PDB entry 5WKF | X-ray diffraction, 2.95 A resolution | chains A and C of the 5 polymer chains in the assembly

Chain A:
Name: HLA class I histocompatibility antigen, A-11 alpha chain
Organism: Homo sapiens
Reference sequence: P13746 (1A11_HUMAN), isoform P13746-2; residues 1-274 here correspond to UniProt positions 25-298 (UniProt number = residue number + 24)
Chain sequence (274 residues; numbered 1 to 274; the number before each row is that of its first residue):
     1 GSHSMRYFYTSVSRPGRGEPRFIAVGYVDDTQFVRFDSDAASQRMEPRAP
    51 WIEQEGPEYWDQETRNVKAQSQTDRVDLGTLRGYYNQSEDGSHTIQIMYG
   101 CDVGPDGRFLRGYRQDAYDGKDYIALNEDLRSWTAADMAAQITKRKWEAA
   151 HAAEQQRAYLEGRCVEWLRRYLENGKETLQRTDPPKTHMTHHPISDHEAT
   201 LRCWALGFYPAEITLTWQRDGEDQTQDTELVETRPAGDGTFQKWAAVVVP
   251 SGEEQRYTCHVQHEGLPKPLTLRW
Disulfides: Cys101-Cys164
From the paper describing this entry:
  - mutagenesis - R65A, K68A: decreased binding to D13
  - mutagenesis - Q72A: increased binding to D13

Chain C:
Name: GTS1 peptide
Chain sequence (10 residues; numbered 1 to 10; the number before each row is that of its first residue):
     1 GTSGSPIVNR
From the paper describing this entry:
  - conformationally variable residues: Pro6

How chain A and chain C interact:
Residue-residue contacts - 43 pairs, chain A then chain C:
  Met5(A) - Gly1(C)
  Tyr7(A) - Gly1(C)  hydrogen bond (side chain-backbone)
  Tyr7(A) - Thr2(C)  hydrogen bond (side chain-backbone)
  Tyr9(A) - Thr2(C)
  Met45(A) - Thr2(C)
  Glu63(A) - Gly1(C)
  Glu63(A) - Thr2(C)  hydrogen bond
  Asn66(A) - Thr2(C)  hydrogen bond
  Asn66(A) - Ser3(C)
  Asn66(A) - Gly4(C)
  Asn66(A) - Ile7(C)
  Ala69(A) - Ile7(C)
  Gln70(A) - Ile7(C)
  Gln70(A) - Arg10(C)
  Thr73(A) - Ile7(C)
  Thr73(A) - Val8(C)
  Thr73(A) - Asn9(C)
  Asp74(A) - Arg10(C)  salt bridge
  Val76(A) - Asn9(C)
  Asp77(A) - Asn9(C)  hydrogen bond
  Asp77(A) - Arg10(C)  salt bridge
  Thr80(A) - Arg10(C)
  Leu81(A) - Arg10(C)
  Tyr84(A) - Arg10(C)  hydrogen bond (side chain-backbone)
  Ile95(A) - Arg10(C)
  Ile97(A) - Arg10(C)
  Tyr99(A) - Thr2(C)
  Tyr99(A) - Ser3(C)  hydrogen bond (side chain-backbone)
  Asp116(A) - Arg10(C)  salt bridge
  Thr143(A) - Arg10(C)  hydrogen bond (side chain-backbone)
  Lys146(A) - Arg10(C)  hydrogen bond (side chain-backbone)
  Trp147(A) - Val8(C)
  Trp147(A) - Asn9(C)  hydrogen bond (side chain-backbone)
  Trp147(A) - Arg10(C)
  Ala152(A) - Pro6(C)
  Gln155(A) - Ser5(C)  hydrogen bond
  Gln155(A) - Pro6(C)
  Gln156(A) - Pro6(C)
  Tyr159(A) - Gly1(C)  hydrogen bond (side chain-backbone)
  Tyr159(A) - Thr2(C)
  Tyr159(A) - Ser3(C)
  Trp167(A) - Gly1(C)
  Tyr171(A) - Gly1(C)  hydrogen bond (side chain-backbone)
Interface residues without a listed pair, chain A (33 interface residues in all): Tyr59, Val67, Arg114, Tyr123, Ala150

Overview:
33 residues of chain A face 10 of chain C across their interface, with 13 hydrogen bonds and 3 salt bridges.
Among the polar pairs are Asp74(A)-Arg10(C), Asp77(A)-Arg10(C) and Asp116(A)-Arg10(C). From the paper: R65A
and K68A of chain A reduce binding to D13; conformational variability at Pro6(C).
Chain A is HLA class I histocompatibility antigen, A-11 alpha chain (Homo sapiens) and chain C is GTS1
peptide; the structure, D30 TCR in complex with HLA-A*11:01-GTS1, was determined by X-ray diffraction,
deposited together with 5WJL, 5WJN and 5WKH.
